PDB entry 4KNT | X-ray diffraction, 1.90 A resolution | chains B and C of the 3 polymer chains in the assembly

[Chain B (and C)]
Molecule: Multicopper oxidase type 1
Source organism: Nitrosomonas europaea
Notes: chain C of this document is another copy of the same molecule, construct and numbering; everything in this record applies to it too
Reference sequence: Q82VX5 (Q82VX5_NITEU); numbering as in UniProt (aligned over 25-309)
Amino-acid sequence (285 residues; each row starts with the number of its first residue):
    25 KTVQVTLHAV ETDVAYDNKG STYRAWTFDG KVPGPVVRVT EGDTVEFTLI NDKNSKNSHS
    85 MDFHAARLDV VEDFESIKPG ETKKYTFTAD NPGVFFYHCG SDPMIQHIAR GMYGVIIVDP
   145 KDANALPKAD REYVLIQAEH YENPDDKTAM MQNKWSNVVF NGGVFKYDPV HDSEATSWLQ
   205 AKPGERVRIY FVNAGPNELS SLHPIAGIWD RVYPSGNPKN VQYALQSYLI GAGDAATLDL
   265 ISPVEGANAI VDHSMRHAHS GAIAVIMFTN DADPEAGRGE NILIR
Bound ions: Cu ion site 1: His83, Cys123, His131, Met136; Cu ion site 2: His88, His122 (shared with His277(C) of chain C); Cu ion site 3: His277 (shared with 2 residues of chain A)

[How chain B and chain C interact]
Contacting residue pairs (70):
  Asp86(B) - Ile229(C)
  His88(B) - His227(C)  hydrogen bond
  His88(B) - Gln250(C)  hydrogen bond
  His88(B) - His277(C)
  Ala90(B) - Ala230(C)
  Ala90(B) - Gly231(C)
  Arg91(B) - Ala230(C)
  Arg91(B) - Ile232(C)
  Arg91(B) - Ile265(C)  hydrogen bond (side chain-backbone)
  Arg91(B) - Pro267(C)
  Leu92(B) - Ala230(C)  hydrogen bond (backbone-backbone)
  Leu92(B) - Val268(C)
  Leu92(B) - Ala271(C)
  Leu92(B) - Asn272(C)
  Asp93(B) - Glu269(C)
  Asp93(B) - Gly270(C)
  Asp93(B) - Ala271(C)  hydrogen bond (side chain-backbone)
  Val94(B) - Ile229(C)  hydrophobic
  Val94(B) - Ala230(C)
  Val94(B) - Ala271(C)  hydrogen bond (backbone-backbone)
  Phe98(B) - Ile229(C)  hydrophobic
  Phe98(B) - Ala230(C)  hydrophobic
  Asn115(B) - Ile232(C)
  Asn115(B) - Ala248(C)
  Val118(B) - Gln250(C)  hydrogen bond (backbone-side chain)
  Phe119(B) - Ile232(C)  hydrophobic
  Phe119(B) - Gln250(C)
  Phe120(B) - Gln250(C)  hydrogen bond (backbone-side chain)
  Phe120(B) - His277(C)
  His122(B) - His277(C)
  Pro127(B) - His283(C)
  Met128(B) - Ile229(C)  hydrophobic
  Met128(B) - Met279(C)  hydrophobic
  Met128(B) - His283(C)  hydrogen bond (backbone-side chain)
  Ile129(B) - Met279(C)  hydrophobic
  Ile129(B) - Arg280(C)
  Ile129(B) - His283(C)  hydrogen bond (backbone-side chain)
  Met175(B) - Arg280(C)  hydrogen bond (backbone-side chain)
  Met175(B) - His283(C)
  Met175(B) - Ser284(C)
  Asn177(B) - Arg280(C)
  Pro220(B) - His277(C)
  Pro220(B) - Ser278(C)
  Pro220(B) - Met279(C)  hydrogen bond (backbone-backbone)
  Asn221(B) - Ser278(C)  hydrogen bond (backbone-side chain)
  Asn221(B) - Met279(C)
  Asn221(B) - Arg280(C)  hydrogen bond (side chain-backbone)
  Leu223(B) - Leu223(C)  hydrophobic
  Leu223(B) - Leu253(C)  hydrophobic
  Pro238(B) - Gln246(C)
  Pro238(B) - Leu249(C)  hydrophobic
  Ser239(B) - Ala248(C)
  Ser239(B) - Leu249(C)
  Ser239(B) - Gln250(C)  hydrogen bond (side chain-backbone)
  Asn241(B) - Ala248(C)
  Lys243(B) - Tyr247(C)
  Asn244(B) - Gln246(C)
  Asn244(B) - Tyr247(C)  hydrogen bond (side chain-backbone)
  Asn244(B) - Leu249(C)
  Leu253(B) - Leu253(C)  hydrophobic
  Gly255(B) - Ser225(C)
  Gly255(B) - Leu253(C)
  Ala256(B) - Ser225(C)  hydrogen bond (backbone-side chain)
  Ala256(B) - His277(C)
  Ala256(B) - Ser278(C)
  Gly257(B) - Ser251(C)  hydrogen bond (backbone-side chain)
  Gly257(B) - His277(C)
  Asp258(B) - Gln250(C)
  Asp258(B) - Ser251(C)
  Ala259(B) - Gln250(C)
Interface residues without a listed pair, chain B (37 interface residues in all): Val95, Ile132, Met174, Gln176, Gln246
Interface residues without a listed pair, chain C (30 interface residues in all): Val194, Ser266, Ala273

[In short]
37 residues of chain B face 30 of chain C across their interface; the contacts include 18 hydrogen bonds.
Polar contacts include His88(B)-His227(C), His88(B)-Gln250(C) and Arg91(B)-Ile265(C). His83(B), Cys123(B),
His131(B) and Met136(B) coordinate Cu ion site 1.
Chain B and chain C are both Multicopper oxidase type 1 (Nitrosomonas europaea); the structure, Copper nitrite
reductase from Nitrosomonas europaea pH 8.5, was determined by X-ray diffraction (same publication as 4KNS and
4KNU).
